PDB entry 7K1K | electron microscopy, 4.10 A resolution (low resolution: residue-level contacts below are approximate; hydrogen-bond / salt-bridge calls are withheld) | chains B and D of the 7 polymer chains in the assembly

[Chain B]
Protein: X-ray repair cross-complementing protein 6
From: Homo sapiens
Notes: EC 3.6.4.-, 4.2.99.-
Reference sequence: P12956 (XRCC6_HUMAN); residue numbers follow UniProt; this construct covers 1-609
Sequence (609 residues; each row starts with the number of its first residue):
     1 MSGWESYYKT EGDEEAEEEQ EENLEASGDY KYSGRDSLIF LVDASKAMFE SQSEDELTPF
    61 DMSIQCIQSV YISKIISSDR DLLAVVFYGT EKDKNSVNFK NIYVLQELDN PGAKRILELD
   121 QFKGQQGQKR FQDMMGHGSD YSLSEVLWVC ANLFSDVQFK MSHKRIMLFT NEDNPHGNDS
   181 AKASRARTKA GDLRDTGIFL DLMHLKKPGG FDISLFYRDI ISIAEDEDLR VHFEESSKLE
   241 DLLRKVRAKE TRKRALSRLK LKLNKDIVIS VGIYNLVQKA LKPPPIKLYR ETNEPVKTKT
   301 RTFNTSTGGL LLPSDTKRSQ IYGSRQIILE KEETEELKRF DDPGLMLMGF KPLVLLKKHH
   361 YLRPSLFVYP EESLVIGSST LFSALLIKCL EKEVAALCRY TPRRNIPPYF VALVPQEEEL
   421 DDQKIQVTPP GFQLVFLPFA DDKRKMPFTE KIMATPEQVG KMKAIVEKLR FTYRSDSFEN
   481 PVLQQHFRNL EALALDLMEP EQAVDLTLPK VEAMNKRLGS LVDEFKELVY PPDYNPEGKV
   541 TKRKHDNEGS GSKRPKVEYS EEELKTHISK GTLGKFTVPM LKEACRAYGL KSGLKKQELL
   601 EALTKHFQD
Unresolved in the structure: 1-30, 223-236, 535-609
UniProt features mapped onto this chain:
  - region: Val-578 to Glu-583 (Interaction with BAX)
  - active site: Lys-31 (Schiff-base intermediate with DNA)
  - modified residue: Ser-2 (N-acetylserine), Ser-6 (Phosphoserine), Ser-27 (Phosphoserine), Lys-31 (N6-acetyllysine), Ser-51 (Phosphoserine), Ser-306 (Phosphoserine), Lys-317 (N6-acetyllysine), Lys-331 (N6-acetyllysine), Lys-338 (N6-acetyllysine), Thr-455 (Phosphothreonine), Lys-461 (N6-acetyllysine), Ser-477 (Phosphoserine), Ser-520 (Phosphoserine), Lys-539 (N6-acetyllysine), Lys-542 (N6-acetyllysine), Lys-544 (N6-acetyllysine), Ser-550 (Phosphoserine), Lys-553 (N6-acetyllysine), Lys-556 (N6-acetyllysine), Ser-560 (Phosphoserine) and 1 more in UniProt
  - cross-link (Glycyl lysine isopeptide (Lys-Gly)): Lys-287 (interchain with G-Cter in SUMO2), Lys-317 (interchain with G-Cter in SUMO2), Lys-556 (interchain with G-Cter in SUMO2)
  - mutagenesis: Lys-31 (K31A: Diminishes the ability to form a Schiff base. Abolishes adduct formation; when associated with A-160 and A-164), Lys-160 (K160A: Abolishes adduct formation; when associated with A-31 and A-160), Lys-164 (K164A: Abolishes adduct formation; when associated with A-31 and A-164), Lys-539 (K539Q: Complete loss of suppression of BAX-induced apoptosis; K539R: No effect on suppression of BAX-induced apoptosis), Lys-542 (K542Q: Complete loss of suppression of BAX-induced apoptosis; K542R: No effect on suppression of BAX-induced apoptosis), Lys-544 (K544R: No effect on suppression of BAX-induced apoptosis), Lys-553 (K553Q: Partial loss of suppression of BAX-induced apoptosis; K553R: No effect on suppression of BAX-induced apoptosis), Lys-556 (K556R: No effect on suppression of BAX-induced apoptosis), Lys-570 (K570R: Loss of methylation; loss of anti-apoptotic activity; no effect on XRCC5 stabilization)

[Chain D]
Molecule: 24-nt DNA strand
Sequence (24 nucleotides; row label = number of the first residue in the row):
     1 GCATGCTCTA CTGCTTCGAT ATCG

[Chain B / chain D interface]
Residue-residue contacts - 6 pairs, chain B then chain D:
  Arg-254(B) with DG18(D)
  Leu-256(B) with DA19(D)
  Asn-275(B) with DT20(D)
  Gln-278(B) with DA19(D)
  Arg-363(B) with DT20(D); DA21(D)
Interface residues without a listed pair, chain B (9 interface residues in all): Arg-80, Arg-252, Lys-338, Arg-403
Interface residues without a listed pair, chain D (6 interface residues in all): DC17, DT22

[In short]
9 residues of chain B and 6 residues of chain D are in contact. From UniProt: active-site residue Lys-31(B)
and 9 mutagenesis sites on chain B.
Here chain B is X-ray repair cross-complementing protein 6 (Homo sapiens) and chain D is a 24-nt DNA strand.
Entry 7K1K (CryoEM structure of inactivated-form DNA-PK (Complex IV)) was determined by electron microscopy
(same publication as 7K0Y, 7K17, 7K19, 7K1B, 7K1J and 7K1N).
